Entry 7U0G (electron microscopy, 2.60 A resolution); this record covers chains J and M of the 15 polymer chains in the assembly.

[Chain J]
Molecule: 162-nt DNA strand
Sequence (162 nucleotides; each row starts with the number of its first residue):
     1 TGTCTTTATTCACAAGCTTGCACAATCCCTGCTGGACAATTCTGAGTGAT
    51 GGCAGCTCCCACCTTTCCTTCTTCCTTCACTTAGACTACATTTATTCAGC
   101 ATCTGTATTGTTGGAGTAAGTTCCATGTTAATACTCACCACTGAGGATAT
   151 GTTAATACCACT
Not modelled in the structure: 1-3, 137-162

[Chain M]
Molecule: Maltodextrin-binding protein, POU domain, class 5, transcription factor 1
Source organism: Escherichia coli K-12
UniProtKB: chimeric construct of A0A376KDN7, Q01860: residues -248 to 118 from A0A376KDN7 (A0A376KDN7_ECOLX) positions 26-392 (UniProt number = residue number + 274); residues 138-290 from Q01860 positions 138-290 (same numbers)
Chain sequence (550 residues; numbered -251 to 298; the number before each row is that of its first residue; numbers below 1 keep their minus sign (Met-251 is residue -251); X marks 1 residue of unknown identity (built as UNK)):
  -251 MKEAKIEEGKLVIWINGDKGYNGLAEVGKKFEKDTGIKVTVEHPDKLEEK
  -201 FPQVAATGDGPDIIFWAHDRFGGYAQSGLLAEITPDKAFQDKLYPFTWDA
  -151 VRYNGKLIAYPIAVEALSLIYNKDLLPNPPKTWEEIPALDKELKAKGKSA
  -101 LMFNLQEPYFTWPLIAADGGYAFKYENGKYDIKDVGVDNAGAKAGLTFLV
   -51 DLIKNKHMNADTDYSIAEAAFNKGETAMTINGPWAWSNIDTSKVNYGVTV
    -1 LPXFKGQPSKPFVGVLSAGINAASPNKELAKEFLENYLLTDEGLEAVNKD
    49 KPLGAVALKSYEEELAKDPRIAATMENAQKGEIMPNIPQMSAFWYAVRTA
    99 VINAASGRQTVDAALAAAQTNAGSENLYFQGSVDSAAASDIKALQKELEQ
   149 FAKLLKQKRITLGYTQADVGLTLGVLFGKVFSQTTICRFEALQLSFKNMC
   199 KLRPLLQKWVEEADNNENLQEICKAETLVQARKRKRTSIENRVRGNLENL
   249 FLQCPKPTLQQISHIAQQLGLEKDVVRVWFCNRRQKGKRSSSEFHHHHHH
Not modelled in the structure: -251 to 139, 215-298
Differences from the reference sequence: initiating methionine (-251); expression tag (-250 to -249, 291-298); conflict UNK_1 (Thr275 in A0A376KDN7), Ala114 (Lys388 in A0A376KDN7), Ala115 (Asp389 in A0A376KDN7); linker (119-137)
UniProt features mapped onto this chain:
  - DNA-binding region: Arg230 to Ser289 (Homeobox)
  - region (DNA-binding): Ser180 to Arg186, Ser193 to Asn196
  - binding site (DNA): Arg157, Gln164
  - modified residue: Thr235 (Phosphothreonine), Ser236 (Phosphoserine), Ser289 (Phosphoserine), Ser290 (Phosphoserine)
What the authors report for this chain:
  - binding site for the 162-nt DNA strand: Arg186

[Interface between chain J and chain M]
Residue-residue contacts (14):
  DT7(J) with Thr163(M), phosphate contact
  DA8(J) with Arg157(M), salt bridge to the phosphate; Tyr162(M), phosphate contact; Thr163(M), phosphate contact; Gln164(M), hydrogen bond to the phosphate; Gln181(M), hydrogen bond to the base
  DT9(J) with Gln164(M), base contact; Gln181(M), base contact
  DT10(J) with Thr182(M), base contact; Cys185(M), base contact; Gln191(M), hydrogen bond to the phosphate
  DC11(J) with Thr182(M), base contact; Arg186(M), base contact
  DA12(J) with Arg186(M), base contact
Also at the interface, not in a pair above, chain M (12 interface residues in all): Lys154, Ala165, Asp166

[Summary]
Chain J and chain M form an interface of 6 and 12 residues respectively; the contacts include 3 hydrogen bonds
and 1 salt bridge. Polar pairs include DA8(J)-Gln181(M), DA8(J)-Gln164(M) and DT10(J)-Gln191(M). The paper
reports a binding site for the 162-nt DNA strand at Arg186(M).
Chain J is a 162-nt DNA strand and chain M is Maltodextrin-binding protein, POU domain, class 5, transcription
factor 1 (Escherichia coli K-12); the structure, structure of LIN28b nucleosome bound 3 OCT4, was determined
by electron microscopy (same publication as 7U0I, 7U0J, 8DK5, 8SPS and 8SPU).
